Entry 7JK5 (electron microscopy, 3.90 A resolution); this record covers chains D and A of the 8 polymer chains in the assembly.

# Chain D
Molecule: Origin recognition complex subunit 4
From: Drosophila melanogaster
UniProtKB: Q9W102 (Q9W102_DROME); numbering as in UniProt (aligned over 1-459)
Amino-acid sequence (462 residues; numbered -2 to 459; the number before each row is that of its first residue; numbers below 1 keep their minus sign (Ser-2 is residue -2)):
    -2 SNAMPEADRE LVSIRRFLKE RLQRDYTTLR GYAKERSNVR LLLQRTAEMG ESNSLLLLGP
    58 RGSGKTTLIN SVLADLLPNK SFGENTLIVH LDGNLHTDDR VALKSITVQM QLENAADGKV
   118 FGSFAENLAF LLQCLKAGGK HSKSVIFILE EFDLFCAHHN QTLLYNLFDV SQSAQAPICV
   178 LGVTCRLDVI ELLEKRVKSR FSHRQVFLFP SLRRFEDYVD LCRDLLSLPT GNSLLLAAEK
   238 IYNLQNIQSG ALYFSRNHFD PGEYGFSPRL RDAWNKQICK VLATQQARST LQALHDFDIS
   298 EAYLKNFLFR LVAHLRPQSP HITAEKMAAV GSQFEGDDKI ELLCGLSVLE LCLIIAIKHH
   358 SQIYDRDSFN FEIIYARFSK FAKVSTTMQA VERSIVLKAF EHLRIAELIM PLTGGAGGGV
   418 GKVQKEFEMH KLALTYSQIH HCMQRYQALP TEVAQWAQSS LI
Not modelled in the structure: -2 to 1, 245-249, 411-419, 457-459
Construct notes: expression tag (-2 to 0)
Metal / ion sites: Mg2+: Thr63, Glu147 (together with ATP)
Residues lining bound ligands: ATP (adenosine-5'-triphosphate): Leu19, Gln20, Thr25, Leu26, Arg27, Tyr29, Arg58, Gly59, Ser60, Gly61, Lys62, Thr63, Thr64, Glu147, Glu148, Glu298, Ala299, Lys302
From the paper describing this entry:
  - mutagenesis - R97A (3-fold): decreased binding to DNA

# Chain A
Molecule: Origin recognition complex subunit 1
From: Drosophila melanogaster
UniProtKB: O16810 (ORC1_DROME); residue numbers follow UniProt; this construct covers 440-924
Amino-acid sequence (488 residues; each row starts with the number of its first residue):
   437 SNAPRRSIHL SNIVEQRVFE DDEIISTPKR GRSKKTVQDN DEDYSPKKSV QKTPTRTRRS
   497 STTTKTATTP SKGITTATAT PMTPSQKMKK IRAGELSPSM QQRTDLPAKD SSKSELQLAR
   557 EQLHVSVVPK SLPCREREFE NIYAFLEGKI QDQCGGCMYV SGVPGTGKTA TVTGVIRTLQ
   617 RMAKQNELPA FEYLEINGMR LTEPRQAYVQ IYKQLTGKTV SWEQAHALLE KRFTTPAPRR
   677 VTTVLLVDEL DILCNRRQDV VYNLLDWPTK SAAKLVVVTI ANTMDLPERL LMGKVTSRLG
   737 LTRLTFQPYS HKQLQEIVTA RLGGSETFKG EAVQLVARKV AAVSGDARRA LDICRRATEI
   797 ADTAAVKCVT MLHVQQALAE MIASAKVQAI RNCSRMEQIF LQAIAAEVTR TGVEETTFMG
   857 VYQQVETIAA FMGVTFPPPG RALRLCSKLG AERLIISEHS RNDLFQKILL NVSADDIHYA
   917 LRVEEMVN
Not modelled in the structure: 437-518, 728-738, 920-924
Construct notes: expression tag (437-439)
Metal / ion sites: Mg2+: Thr605 (together with ATP)
Residues lining bound ligands: ATP (adenosine-5'-triphosphate): Val561, Pro565, Leu568, Pro569, Arg571, Pro600, Gly601, Thr602, Gly603, Lys604, Thr605, Ala606, Glu685, Asn718, Tyr745, Ile753, Arg757, Ala783, Arg784, Leu787
Swiss-Prot annotation at these positions:
  - binding site (ATP): Val564, Gly598 to Ala606, Glu685, Asn718, Arg784
  - binding site (Mg(2+)): Asp684, Glu685
  - modified residue: Ser533 (Phosphoserine)
From the paper describing this entry:
  - binding site for the 60-nt DNA strand: Arg692
  - mutagenesis - S657A/Q660A: unchanged binding to DNA
  - catalytic residues: Asp684
  - mutagenesis - D684A: abolished catalytic activity on ATP

# Interface between chain D and chain A
Residue-residue contacts (119):
  Arg42(D) - Arg556(A)
  Ala44(D) - Arg539(A)  hydrogen bond (backbone-side chain)
  Glu45(D) - Arg539(A)
  Met46(D) - Lys549(A)  hydrogen bond
  Glu48(D) - Gln553(A)
  Glu48(D) - Arg556(A)
  Glu48(D) - Glu557(A)
  Glu48(D) - Arg791(A)  salt bridge
  Ser49(D) - His560(A)  hydrogen bond
  Ser49(D) - Arg791(A)  hydrogen bond (backbone-side chain)
  Asn50(D) - Arg791(A)  hydrogen bond
  Pro57(D) - Glu888(A)
  Glu81(D) - Thr540(A)
  Asn82(D) - Arg539(A)  hydrogen bond
  Asn82(D) - Asp541(A)
  Glu110(D) - Lys523(A)  hydrogen bond (backbone-side chain)
  Glu110(D) - Leu532(A)
  Glu110(D) - Ser533(A)
  Glu110(D) - Pro534(A)
  Asn111(D) - Lys523(A)  hydrogen bond (backbone-side chain)
  Phe118(D) - Pro520(A)  hydrophobic
  Phe118(D) - Lys523(A)
  Phe121(D) - Thr638(A)
  Ala122(D) - Thr638(A)
  Ala122(D) - Gln642(A)
  Glu123(D) - Ile527(A)
  Leu125(D) - Arg636(A)
  Phe127(D) - Pro534(A)  hydrophobic
  Leu129(D) - Arg636(A)
  Gln130(D) - Pro534(A)
  Gln130(D) - Lys649(A)
  Cys131(D) - Ser535(A)
  Cys131(D) - Met536(A)
  Leu132(D) - Met536(A)  hydrophobic
  Ala134(D) - Pro534(A)
  Lys137(D) - Arg539(A)
  His138(D) - Gln538(A)
  His138(D) - Arg539(A)  hydrogen bond (backbone-backbone)
  Ser139(D) - Met536(A)  hydrogen bond
  Ser139(D) - Gln537(A)
  Ser139(D) - Arg539(A)
  Lys140(D) - Met536(A)
  Lys140(D) - Gln537(A)  hydrogen bond
  Lys140(D) - Gln538(A)
  Lys140(D) - Arg539(A)
  Asn157(D) - Met635(A)
  Asn157(D) - Ile688(A)
  Thr159(D) - Met635(A)  hydrogen bond (side chain-backbone)
  Tyr162(D) - Asn633(A)
  Tyr162(D) - Met635(A)  hydrophobic
  Tyr162(D) - Glu685(A)
  Asn163(D) - Met635(A)
  Asn163(D) - Arg636(A)
  Asp166(D) - Arg636(A)  salt bridge
  Ser168(D) - His560(A)
  Gln169(D) - Val561(A)
  Gln169(D) - Ser562(A)
  Ser170(D) - Ser562(A)
  Ala171(D) - Ser562(A)
  Ala173(D) - Met536(A)  hydrophobic
  Arg183(D) - Ala887(A)
  Arg183(D) - Arg889(A)
  Leu184(D) - Ala825(A)  hydrophobic
  Leu184(D) - Glu888(A)
  Asp185(D) - Lys822(A)  salt bridge
  Asp185(D) - Arg889(A)
  Asp185(D) - Asn907(A)  hydrogen bond
  Lys192(D) - Pro600(A)
  Arg193(D) - Glu685(A)  salt bridge
  Arg193(D) - Asp687(A)  salt bridge
  Arg193(D) - Ile688(A)
  Arg193(D) - Asn718(A)  hydrogen bond
  Ser196(D) - Pro600(A)
  Ser196(D) - Asp782(A)
  Ser196(D) - Arg784(A)
  Arg197(D) - Arg784(A)
  Ser199(D) - Asp788(A)
  His200(D) - Arg785(A)  hydrogen bond
  His200(D) - Met817(A)
  Arg201(D) - Arg791(A)
  Arg201(D) - Glu795(A)  salt bridge
  Arg201(D) - Met817(A)
  Phe204(D) - Ala821(A)  hydrophobic
  Phe206(D) - Ala821(A)  hydrophobic
  Phe206(D) - Gln824(A)
  Phe206(D) - Ala825(A)  hydrophobic
  Pro207(D) - Asn828(A)  hydrogen bond (backbone-side chain)
  Arg210(D) - Arg827(A)
  Arg210(D) - Asn828(A)
  Arg210(D) - Cys829(A)  hydrogen bond (side chain-backbone)
  Arg210(D) - Gln834(A)  hydrogen bond
  His292(D) - Ser830(A)  hydrogen bond (backbone-side chain)
  Asp293(D) - Ser830(A)  hydrogen bond (backbone-side chain)
  Asp293(D) - Arg831(A)
  Asp293(D) - Met832(A)
  Phe294(D) - Ser830(A)  hydrogen bond (backbone-side chain)
  Phe294(D) - Glu833(A)
  Phe294(D) - Arg877(A)
  Phe294(D) - Leu881(A)  hydrophobic
  Asp295(D) - Ser830(A)
  Asp295(D) - Glu833(A)
  Asp295(D) - Arg880(A)  salt bridge
  Asp295(D) - Lys884(A)  salt bridge
  Ile296(D) - Asn828(A)
  Ile296(D) - Ser830(A)
  Tyr300(D) - Arg880(A)
  Phe331(D) - Arg877(A)  hydrogen bond (backbone-side chain)
  Glu332(D) - Pro874(A)
  Asp334(D) - Pro874(A)
  Met407(D) - Arg897(A)
  Met407(D) - Asn898(A)
  Met407(D) - Asp899(A)
  Met407(D) - Phe901(A)  hydrophobic
  Lys428(D) - Phe901(A)
  Leu429(D) - Phe901(A)
  Ala430(D) - Leu900(A)
  Leu431(D) - Leu900(A)
  Thr432(D) - Leu900(A)
  Gln435(D) - Pro875(A)
Also at the interface, not in a pair above, chain D (79 interface residues in all): Asn35, Leu39, Gln108, Gly119, Val142, Cys182, Glu191, Phe198, Gln202, Gln330, Gly333, Arg363
Also at the interface, not in a pair above, chain A (75 interface residues in all): Met524, Arg528, Pro543, Gly601, Leu637, Arg792, Ala819, Met855, Pro873, Gly876

# Summary
79 residues of chain D face 75 of chain A across their interface; the contacts include 22 hydrogen bonds and 8
salt bridges. Polar contacts include Glu48(D)-Arg791(A), Asp166(D)-Arg636(A) and Asp185(D)-Lys822(A). Bound to
chain D: ATP. The paper reports the catalytic residue Asp684(A); R97A of chain D reduces binding to DNA; 3
substitutions were tested in all.
Chain D is Origin recognition complex subunit 4 and chain A is Origin recognition complex subunit 1, both from
Drosophila melanogaster; the structure, Structure of Drosophila ORC bound to DNA, was determined by electron
microscopy together with 7JGR, 7JGS, 7JK2, 7JK3, 7JK4 and 7JK6 from the same study.
